Entry 3SG9 (X-ray diffraction, 2.15 A resolution); this record covers chain A.

== Chain A ==
Protein: APH(2'')-Id
From: Enterococcus casseliflavus
UniProt: O68183 (O68183_ENTCA); numbering as in UniProt (aligned over 1-297)
Amino-acid sequence (303 residues; row label = number of the first residue in the row):
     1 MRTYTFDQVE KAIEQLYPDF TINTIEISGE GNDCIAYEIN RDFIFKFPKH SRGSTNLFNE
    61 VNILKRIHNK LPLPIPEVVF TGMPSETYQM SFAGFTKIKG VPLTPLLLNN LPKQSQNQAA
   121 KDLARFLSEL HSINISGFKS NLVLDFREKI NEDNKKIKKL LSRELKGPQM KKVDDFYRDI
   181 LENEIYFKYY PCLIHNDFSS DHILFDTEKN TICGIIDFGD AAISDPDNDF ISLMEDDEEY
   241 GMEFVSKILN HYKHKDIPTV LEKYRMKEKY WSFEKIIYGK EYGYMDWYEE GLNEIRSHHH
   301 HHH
Not modelled in the structure: 298-303
Sequence notes: expression tag (298-303)
Small-molecule neighbours: kanamycin a (KAN): Asn32, Asn196, Asp197, Ser199, His202, Asp220, Glu235, Glu238, Glu239, Trp271, Tyr278

== Summary ==
Ligands of chain A: kanamycin a.
Chain A is APH(2'')-Id (Enterococcus casseliflavus); the structure, Crystal Structure of
Aminoglycoside-2''-Phosphotransferase Type IVa Kanamycin A Complex, was determined by X-ray diffraction (same
publication as 3SG8 and 3SGC).
